Entry 6YI5 (electron microscopy, 9.10 A resolution (very low resolution: no residue pairs are listed; an interface is given only as per-side residue counts)); this record covers chains B and C of the 6 polymer chains in the assembly.

[Chain B]
Protein: Hemagglutinin-esterase-fusion glycoprotein
Organism: Influenza C virus (strain C/Johannesburg/1/1966)
Notes: EC 3.1.1.53
UniProt: P07975 (HEMA_INCJH); residues 1-175 here correspond to UniProt positions 447-621 (UniProt number = residue number + 446)
Chain sequence (175 residues; each row starts with the number of its first residue):
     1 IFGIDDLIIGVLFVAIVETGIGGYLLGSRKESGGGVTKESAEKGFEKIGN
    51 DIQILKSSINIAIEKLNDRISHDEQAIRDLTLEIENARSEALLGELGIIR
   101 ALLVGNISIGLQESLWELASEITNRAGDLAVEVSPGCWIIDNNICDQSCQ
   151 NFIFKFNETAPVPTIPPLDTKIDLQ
Unresolved in the structure: 1-3, 166-175
Disulfide bonds: C145-C149
Covalently attached groups: glycan linked to N106
What the authors report for this chain:
  - post-translational modification sites: N106, N157
  - conformationally variable residues (domain motion): K65 to R69, I99 to R100

[Chain C]
Protein: Hemagglutinin-esterase-fusion glycoprotein
Organism: Influenza C virus (strain C/Johannesburg/1/1966)
Notes: EC 3.1.1.53
UniProt: P07975 (HEMA_INCJH); residues 1-432 here correspond to UniProt positions 15-446 (UniProt number = residue number + 14)
Chain sequence (432 residues; numbered 1 to 432; the number before each row is that of its first residue):
     1 EKIKICLQKQVNSSFSLHNGFGGNLYATEEKRMFELVKPKAGASVLNQST
    51 WIGFGDSRTDKSNSAFPRSADVSAKTADKFRFLSGGSLMLSMFGPPGKVD
   101 YLYQGCGKHKVFYEGVNWSPHAAINCYRKNWTDIKLNFQKNIYELASQSH
   151 CMSLVNALDKTIPLQVTAGTAGNCNNSFLKNPALYTQEVKPSENKCGKEN
   201 LAFFTLPTQFGTYECKLHLVASCYFIYDSKEVYNKRGCDNYFQVIYDSFG
   251 KVVGGLDNRVSPYTGNSGDTPTMQCDMLQLKPGRYSVRSSPRFLLMPERS
   301 YCFDMKEKGPVTAVQSIWGKGRESDYAVDQACLSTPGCMLIQKQKPYIGE
   351 ADDHHGDQEMRELLSGLDYEARCISQSGWVNETSPFTEKYLLPPKFGRCP
   401 LAAKEESIPKIPDGLLIPTSGTDTTVTKPKSR
Unresolved in the structure: 428-432
Disulfide bonds: C106-C151, C126-C174, C196-C238, C215-C302, C223-C275, C332-C338
Covalently attached groups: N-acetylglucosamine (NAG) linked to N12, N381
What the authors report for this chain:
  - post-translational modification sites: N12, N381

[How chain B and chain C interact]
At this resolution (9 A) residue pairs are not listed: 10 residues of chain B and 7 of chain C lie at the interface.

[Overview]
Chain B and chain C form an interface of 10 and 7 residues respectively. Covalently linked
N-acetylglucosamine: at N12(C) and N381(C). From the paper: modification sites N106(B), N157(B) and N12(C)
among others; conformational variability at K65(B) and I99(B).
Here chain B is Hemagglutinin-esterase-fusion glycoprotein and chain C is Hemagglutinin-esterase-fusion
glycoprotein, both from Influenza C virus (strain C/Johannesburg/1/1966). Entry 6YI5 (In-situ structure of the
trimeric HEF from influenza C by flexible fitting into a cryo-ET map) was determined by electron microscopy.
